PDB entry 2IUL | X-ray diffraction, 2.01 A resolution | chain A

== Chain A ==
Protein: Angiotensin-converting enzyme
Source organism: Homo sapiens
Notes: EC 3.4.15.1, 3.2.1.-
UniProtKB: P22966 (ACET_HUMAN); residues 37-627 here correspond to UniProt positions 68-658 (UniProt number = residue number + 31)
Chain sequence (591 residues; numbered 37 to 627; the number before each row is that of its first residue):
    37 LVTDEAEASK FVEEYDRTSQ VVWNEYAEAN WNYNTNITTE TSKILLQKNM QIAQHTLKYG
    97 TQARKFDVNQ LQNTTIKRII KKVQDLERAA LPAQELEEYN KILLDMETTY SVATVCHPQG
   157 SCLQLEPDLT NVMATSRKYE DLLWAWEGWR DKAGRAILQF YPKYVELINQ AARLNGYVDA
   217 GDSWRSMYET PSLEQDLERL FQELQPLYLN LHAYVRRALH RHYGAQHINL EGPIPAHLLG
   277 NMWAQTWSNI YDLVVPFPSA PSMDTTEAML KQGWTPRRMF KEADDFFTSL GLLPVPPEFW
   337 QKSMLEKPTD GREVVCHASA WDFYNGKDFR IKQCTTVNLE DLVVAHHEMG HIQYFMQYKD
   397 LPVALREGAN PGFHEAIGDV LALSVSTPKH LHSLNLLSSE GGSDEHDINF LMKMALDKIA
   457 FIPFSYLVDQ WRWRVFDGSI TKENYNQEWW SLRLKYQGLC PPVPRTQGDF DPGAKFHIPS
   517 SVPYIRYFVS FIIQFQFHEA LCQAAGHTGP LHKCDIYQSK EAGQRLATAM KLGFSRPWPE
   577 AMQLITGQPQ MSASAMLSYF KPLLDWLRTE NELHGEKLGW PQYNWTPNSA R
Unresolved in the structure: 37-39, 436, 624-627
Cystine bridges: Cys152-Cys158, Cys352-Cys370, Cys538-Cys550
Covalent attachments: N-acetylglucosamine (NAG) linked to Asn72; glycan linked to Asn109
Sequence notes: engineered mutation Gln90 (Asn121 in P22966), Gln155 (Asn186 in P22966), Gln337 (Asn368 in P22966), Gln586 (Asn617 in P22966)
Metal / ion sites: Zn2+: His383, His387, Glu411 (together with acetate ion)
What the authors report for this chain:
  - post-translational modification sites: Asn72, Asn109
  - binding site for alpha-L-fucopyranose: Glu49
  - binding site for N-acetylglucosamine: Thr74, Glu76
  - Zn2+ coordination: His383, His387, Glu411
  - binding site for acetate ion: Gln281, Glu384, Lys511, Tyr520
  - conformationally variable residues (order/disorder transition): Glu436

== Overview ==
Covalently linked N-acetylglucosamine: at Asn72. His383, His387 and Glu411 form the Zn2+ site. From the paper:
a binding site for acetate ion at Gln281, Glu384 and Lys511 among others; a binding site for
N-acetylglucosamine at Thr74 and Glu76.
Chain A is Angiotensin-converting enzyme (Homo sapiens); the structure, Human tACE g13 mutant, was determined
by X-ray diffraction together with 2IUX from the same study.
